8T8E - chains A and B of the 3 polymer chains in the assembly; structure by electron microscopy, 3.30 A resolution.

# Chain A
Name: Structural maintenance of chromosomes protein 6
Source organism: Saccharomyces cerevisiae W303
UniProtKB: Q12749 (SMC6_YEAST); residues 1-1114 here = UniProt positions 1-1114
Chain sequence (1114 residues; row label = number of the first residue in the row):
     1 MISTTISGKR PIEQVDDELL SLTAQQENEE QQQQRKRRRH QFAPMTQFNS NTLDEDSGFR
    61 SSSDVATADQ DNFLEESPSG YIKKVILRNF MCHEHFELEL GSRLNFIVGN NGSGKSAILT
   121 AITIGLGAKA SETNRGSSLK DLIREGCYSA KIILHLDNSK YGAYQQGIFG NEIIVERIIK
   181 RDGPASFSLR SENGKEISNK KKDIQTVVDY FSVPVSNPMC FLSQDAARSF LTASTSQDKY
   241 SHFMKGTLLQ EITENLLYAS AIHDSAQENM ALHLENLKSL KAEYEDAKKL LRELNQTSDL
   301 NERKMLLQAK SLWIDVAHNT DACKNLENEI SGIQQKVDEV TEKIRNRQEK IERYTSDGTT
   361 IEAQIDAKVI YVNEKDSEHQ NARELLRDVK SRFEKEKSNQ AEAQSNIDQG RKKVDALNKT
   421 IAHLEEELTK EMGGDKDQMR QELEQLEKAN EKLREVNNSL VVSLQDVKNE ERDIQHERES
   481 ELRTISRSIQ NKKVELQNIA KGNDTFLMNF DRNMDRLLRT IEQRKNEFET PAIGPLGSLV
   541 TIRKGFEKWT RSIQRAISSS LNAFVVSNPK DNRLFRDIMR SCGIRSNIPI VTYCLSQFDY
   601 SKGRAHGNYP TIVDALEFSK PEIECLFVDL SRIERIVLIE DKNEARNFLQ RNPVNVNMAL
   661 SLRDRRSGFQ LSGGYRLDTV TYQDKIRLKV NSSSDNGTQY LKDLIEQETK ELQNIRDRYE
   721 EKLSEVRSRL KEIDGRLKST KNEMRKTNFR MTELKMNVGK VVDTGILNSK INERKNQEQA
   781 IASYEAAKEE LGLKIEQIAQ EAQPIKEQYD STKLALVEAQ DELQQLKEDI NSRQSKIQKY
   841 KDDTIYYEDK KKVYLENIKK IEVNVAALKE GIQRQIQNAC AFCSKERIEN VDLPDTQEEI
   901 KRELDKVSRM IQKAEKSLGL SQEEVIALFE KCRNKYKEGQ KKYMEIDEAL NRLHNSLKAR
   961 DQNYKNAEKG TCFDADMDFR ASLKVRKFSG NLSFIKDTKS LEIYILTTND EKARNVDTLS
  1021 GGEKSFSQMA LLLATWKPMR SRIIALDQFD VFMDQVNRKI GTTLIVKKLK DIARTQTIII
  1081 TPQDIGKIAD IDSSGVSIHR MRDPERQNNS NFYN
Unresolved in the structure: 1-75, 272-948, 1101-1114
Construct notes: conflict Gln1048 (Glu in Q12749)
Swiss-Prot annotation at these positions:
  - motif: Arg35 to Arg39 (Nuclear localization signal)
  - binding site (ATP): Gly109 to Ser116

# Chain B
Name: DNA repair protein KRE29
Source organism: Saccharomyces cerevisiae W303
UniProtKB: P40026 (KRE29_YEAST); residue numbers follow UniProt; this construct covers 1-464
Chain sequence (464 residues; row label = number of the first residue in the row):
     1 MGSVNSSPNE EFETVPDSQI SGFDSPLIPT SVGSYFRDDD DDEKVHPNFI SDPENDSLNS
    61 DEEFSSLENS DLNLSGAKAE SGDDFDPILK RTIISKRKAP SNNEDEEIVK TPRKLVNYVP
   121 LKIFNLGDSF DDTITTTVAK LQDLKKEILD SPRSNKSIVI TSNTVAKSEL QKSIKFSGSI
   181 PEIYLDVVTK ETISDKYKDW HFISKNCHYE QLMDLEMKDT AYSFLFGSSR SQGKVPEFVH
   241 LKCPSITNLL VLFGVNQEKC NSLKINYEKK ENSRYDNLCT IFPVNKMLKF LMYFYSDDDN
   301 DDVREFFLKA FICLILDRKV FNAMESDHRL CFKVLELFNE AHFINSYFEI VDKNDFFLHY
   361 RLLQIFPHLQ SALLRRRFSE KQGRTETIQQ NIIKEFNEFF DCKNYKNLLY FILTMYGSKF
   421 IPFGPKCQVT EYFKDCILDI SNETTNDVEI SILKGILNLF SKIR
Unresolved in the structure: 1-195, 231-236, 260-262, 380-386, 427-430
Swiss-Prot annotation at these positions:
  - modified residue (Phosphoserine): Ser81, Ser101

# How chain A and chain B interact
Contacting residue pairs - 16 pairs, chain A then chain B:
  Ser956(A) - Thr445(B)
  Ala959(A) - Val448(B)
  Arg960(A) - Thr445(B)
  Gln962(A) - Val448(B)
  Gln962(A) - Ser451(B)
  Asn963(A) - Thr444(B)
  Asn963(A) - Asp447(B)  hydrogen bond (side chain-backbone)
  Asn963(A) - Val448(B)
  Asn963(A) - Ser451(B)  hydrogen bond (backbone-side chain)
  Asn966(A) - Ser451(B)  hydrogen bond (backbone-side chain)
  Asn966(A) - Ile452(B)
  Ala967(A) - Ser451(B)
  Gly970(A) - Asn458(B)
  Asp974(A) - Asn458(B)  hydrogen bond
  Met977(A) - Lys462(B)
  Arg1040(A) - Asn458(B)
Interface residues without a listed pair, chain A (16 interface residues in all): Ile252, Asn255, Thr971, Phe973, Asp978
Interface residues without a listed pair, chain B (10 interface residues in all): Asn446, Lys454

# In short
16 residues of chain A face 10 of chain B across their interface, with 4 hydrogen bonds. Polar pairs include
Asn963(A)-Asp447(B), Asn963(A)-Ser451(B) and Asn966(A)-Ser451(B). Curated annotation (UniProt) lists 8
ATP-binding residues on chain A.
Chain A is Structural maintenance of chromosomes protein 6 and chain B is DNA repair protein KRE29, both from
Saccharomyces cerevisiae W303; the structure, cryoEM structure of Smc5/6 5mer, was determined by electron
microscopy (same publication as 8T8F).
